Entry 4UV7 (X-ray diffraction, 2.10 A resolution); this record covers chains A and H of the 3 polymer chains in the assembly.

[Chain A]
Protein: Epidermal growth factor receptor
Source organism: Homo sapiens
Notes: EC 2.7.10.1; fragment: extracellular domain
Reference sequence: P00533 (EGFR_HUMAN); residues 1-621 here correspond to UniProt positions 25-645 (UniProt number = residue number + 24)
Chain sequence (621 residues; numbered 1 to 621; the number before each row is that of its first residue):
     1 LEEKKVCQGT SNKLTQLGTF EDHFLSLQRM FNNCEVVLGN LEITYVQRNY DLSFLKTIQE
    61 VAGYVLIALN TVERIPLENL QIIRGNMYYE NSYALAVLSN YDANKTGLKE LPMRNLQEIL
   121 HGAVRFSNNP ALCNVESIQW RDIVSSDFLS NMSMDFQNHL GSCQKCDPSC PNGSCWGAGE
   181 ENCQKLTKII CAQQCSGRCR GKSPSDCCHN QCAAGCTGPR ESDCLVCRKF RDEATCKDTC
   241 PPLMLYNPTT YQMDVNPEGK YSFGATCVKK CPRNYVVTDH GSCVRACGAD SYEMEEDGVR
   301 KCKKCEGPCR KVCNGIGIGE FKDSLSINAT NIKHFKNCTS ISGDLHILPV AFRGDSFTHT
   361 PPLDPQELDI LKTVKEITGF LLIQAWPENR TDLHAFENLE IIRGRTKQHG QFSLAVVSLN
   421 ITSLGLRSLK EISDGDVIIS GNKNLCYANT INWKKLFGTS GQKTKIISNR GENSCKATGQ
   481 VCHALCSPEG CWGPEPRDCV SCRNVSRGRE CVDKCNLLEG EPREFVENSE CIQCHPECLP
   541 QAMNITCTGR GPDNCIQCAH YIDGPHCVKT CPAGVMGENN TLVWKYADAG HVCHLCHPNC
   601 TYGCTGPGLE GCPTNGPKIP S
Not modelled in the structure: 147-163, 614-621
Disulfides: Cys7-Cys34, Cys166-Cys175, Cys170-Cys183, Cys191-Cys199, Cys195-Cys207, Cys208-Cys216, Cys212-Cys224, Cys227-Cys236, Cys240-Cys267, Cys271-Cys283, Cys287-Cys302, Cys305-Cys309, Cys313-Cys338, Cys446-Cys475, Cys482-Cys491, Cys486-Cys499, Cys502-Cys511, Cys515-Cys531, Cys534-Cys547, Cys538-Cys555, Cys558-Cys567, Cys571-Cys593, Cys596-Cys604, Cys600-Cys612
Covalently attached groups: glycan linked to Asn328; N-acetylglucosamine (NAG) linked to Asn337, Asn420, Asn504

[Chain H]
Protein: GC1118A
Source organism: Homo sapiens
Chain sequence (225 residues; row label = number of the first residue in the row):
     1 EVQLVESGGG VVQPGGSLRL SCAASGFTFS DYDMSWIRQA PGKGLEWVSG ILGGSERSYY
    61 RDSVKGRFTI SRDNSRKTLY LQMNSLRAED TAVYYCARHG SPGYTLYAWD YWGQGTTVTV
   121 SSASTKGPSV FPLAPSSKST SGGTAALGCL VKDYFPEPVT VSWNSGALTS GVHTFPAVLQ
   181 SSGLYSLSSV VTVPSSSLGT QTYICNVNHK PSNTKVDKKA EPKSC
Not modelled in the structure: 137-141, 224-225
Disulfides: Cys22-Cys96, Cys149-Cys205

[Interface between chain A and chain H]
Contacting residue pairs - 29 pairs, chain A then chain H:
  Arg353(A) with Ser30(H), hydrogen bond (side chain-backbone); Asp31(H); Gly53(H); Gly54(H); Glu56(H), salt bridge; Pro102(H); Gly103(H)
  Asp355(A) with Asp33(H); Leu52(H); Tyr59(H), hydrogen bond; Gly103(H)
  Ser356(A) with Asp33(H), hydrogen bond; His99(H); Ser101(H); Gly103(H); Tyr104(H)
  Phe357(A) with Met34(H); Ser35(H); Gly50(H); Ile51(H); Leu52(H), hydrophobic; Tyr59(H), hydrophobic; His99(H)
  Thr358(A) with Tyr59(H)
  His359(A) with Gly103(H); Tyr104(H), hydrogen bond (side chain-backbone)
  Thr360(A) with Gly103(H)
  Pro361(A) with Thr105(H)
  Pro362(A) with Pro102(H)
Other interface residues (no listed pair), chain A (13 interface residues in all): Leu325, Pro349, Val350, Gly354
Other interface residues (no listed pair), chain H (20 interface residues in all): Tyr32, Trp47

[Overview]
13 residues of chain A face 20 of chain H across their interface; the contacts include 4 hydrogen bonds and 1
salt bridge. Polar pairs include Arg353(A)-Glu56(H), Arg353(A)-Ser30(H) and Asp355(A)-Tyr59(H).
N-acetylglucosamine is covalently linked to Asn337(A), Asn420(A) and Asn504(A).
Chain A is Epidermal growth factor receptor and chain H is GC1118A, both from Homo sapiens; the structure, The
complex structure of extracellular domain of EGFR and GC1118A, was determined by X-ray diffraction.
